Entry 6T0B (electron microscopy, 2.80 A resolution); this record covers chains C and H of the 46 polymer chains in the assembly.

== Chain C ==
Molecule: Cytochrome b
Organism: Saccharomyces cerevisiae S288c
UniProtKB: P00163 (CYB_YEAST); residues 1-385 here = UniProt positions 1-385
Chain sequence (385 residues; each row starts with the number of its first residue):
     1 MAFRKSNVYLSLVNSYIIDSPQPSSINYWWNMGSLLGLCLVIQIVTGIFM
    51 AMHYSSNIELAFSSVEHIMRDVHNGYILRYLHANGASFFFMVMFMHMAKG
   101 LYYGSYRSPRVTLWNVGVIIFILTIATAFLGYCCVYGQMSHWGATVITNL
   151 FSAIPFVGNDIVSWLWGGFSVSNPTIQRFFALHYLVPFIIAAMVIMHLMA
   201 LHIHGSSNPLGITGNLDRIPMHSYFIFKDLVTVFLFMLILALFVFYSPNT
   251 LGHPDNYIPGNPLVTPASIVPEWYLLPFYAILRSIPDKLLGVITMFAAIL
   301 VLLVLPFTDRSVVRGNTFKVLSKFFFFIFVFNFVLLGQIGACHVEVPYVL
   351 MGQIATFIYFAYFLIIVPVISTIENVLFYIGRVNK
Swiss-Prot annotation at these positions:
  - binding site (a ubiquinone): Y16, H202
  - binding site (heme b): H82, H96, H183, H197
Metal / ion sites: heme Fe site 1: H82, H183; heme Fe site 2: H96, H197
Residues lining bound ligands:
  - heme (HEM), molecule 1: W29, W30, M32, G33, S34, L36, G37, F89, M93, H96, M97, K99, S105, L113, W114, G117, V118, I120, F121, I190, V194, H197, L198, L201, S206, S207
  - heme (HEM), molecule 2: L40, Q43, I44, G47, I48, M50, A51, Y54, V65, R79, H82, A83, A86, F90, T127, A128, G131, Y132, V135, F180, H183, Y184, P187, I190, E272, Y274
  - 1,2-diacyl-sn-glycero-3-phoshocholine (PCF): N27, W29, F94, M95, M97, A98, K99, Y102, Y103, P209, T317, F318, K323, F326, F327, F329, V330, F333

== Chain H ==
Molecule: Cytochrome b-c1 complex subunit 8
Organism: Saccharomyces cerevisiae S288c
UniProtKB: P08525 (QCR8_YEAST); residue numbers follow UniProt; this construct covers 1-94
Chain sequence (94 residues; row label = number of the first residue in the row):
     1 MGPPSGKTYMGWWGHMGGPKQKGITSYAVSPYAQKPLQGIFHNAVFNSFR
    51 RFKSQFLYVLIPAGIYWYWWKNGNEYNEFLYSKAGREELERVNV
Unresolved in the structure: 1
Residues lining bound ligands: 1,2-diacyl-sn-glycero-3-phoshocholine (PCF): Q38, G39, I40, F41, H42, V45, F46

== Interface between chain C and chain H ==
Residue-residue contacts - 56 pairs, chain C then chain H:
  S15(C) with W12(H)
  D19(C) with W12(H); W13(H), hydrogen bond (backbone-side chain)
  P21(C) with W12(H); W13(H), hydrophobic; M16(H), hydrophobic
  H202(C) with M10(H); W12(H)
  I203(C) with T8(H); M10(H)
  H204(C) with T8(H); Y9(H); M10(H)
  G205(C) with M10(H)
  N215(C) with Y9(H), hydrogen bond (side chain-backbone); M10(H); M16(H)
  L216(C) with P19(H); Q21(H), hydrogen bond (backbone-side chain)
  R218(C) with M10(H); W13(H); M16(H)
  P220(C) with W13(H)
  V320(C) with Y58(H)
  K323(C) with Q55(H), hydrogen bond; Y58(H)
  F324(C) with I61(H), hydrophobic; P62(H)
  F327(C) with Y58(H); P62(H)
  I328(C) with P62(H), hydrophobic; Y66(H)
  F331(C) with V59(H); P62(H); A63(H); Y66(H)
  N332(C) with Y66(H), hydrogen bond
  L335(C) with Y66(H), hydrophobic; W69(H), hydrophobic; W70(H), hydrophobic
  I339(C) with W70(H), hydrophobic
  C342(C) with W70(H), hydrophobic
  E345(C) with N77(H), hydrogen bond; Y81(H)
  V346(C) with L80(H), hydrophobic; V92(H), hydrophobic; N93(H)
  P347(C) with G73(H); N77(H)
  Y348(C) with W70(H), hydrophobic; N74(H), hydrogen bond; N77(H)
  M351(C) with W69(H), hydrophobic; W70(H), hydrophobic
  I354(C) with W69(H), hydrophobic
  I358(C) with Y66(H)
Also at the interface, not in a pair above, chain C (31 interface residues in all): S20, I219, Q338
Also at the interface, not in a pair above, chain H (26 interface residues in all): G18, Y76

== Overview ==
The interface between chain C and chain H involves 31 residues on one side and 26 on the other; the contacts
include 7 hydrogen bonds. Polar pairs include D19(C)-W13(H), N215(C)-Y9(H) and L216(C)-Q21(H). Bound to chain
C: heme and 1,2-diacyl-sn-glycero-3-phoshocholine. Chain H binds 1,2-diacyl-sn-glycero-3-phoshocholine.
Here chain C is Cytochrome b and chain H is Cytochrome b-c1 complex subunit 8, both from Saccharomyces
cerevisiae S288c. Entry 6T0B (The III2-IV(5B)2 respiratory supercomplex from S. cerevisiae) was determined by
electron microscopy (same publication as 6T15).
